3H0L - chains A and C of the 3 polymer chains in the assembly; structure by X-ray diffraction, 2.30 A resolution.

Chain A:
Molecule: Glutamyl-tRNA(Gln) amidotransferase subunit A
From: Aquifex aeolicus
Notes: EC 6.3.5.-
UniProtKB: O66610 (GATA_AQUAE); residue numbers follow UniProt; this construct covers 1-478
Amino-acid sequence (478 residues; each row starts with the number of its first residue):
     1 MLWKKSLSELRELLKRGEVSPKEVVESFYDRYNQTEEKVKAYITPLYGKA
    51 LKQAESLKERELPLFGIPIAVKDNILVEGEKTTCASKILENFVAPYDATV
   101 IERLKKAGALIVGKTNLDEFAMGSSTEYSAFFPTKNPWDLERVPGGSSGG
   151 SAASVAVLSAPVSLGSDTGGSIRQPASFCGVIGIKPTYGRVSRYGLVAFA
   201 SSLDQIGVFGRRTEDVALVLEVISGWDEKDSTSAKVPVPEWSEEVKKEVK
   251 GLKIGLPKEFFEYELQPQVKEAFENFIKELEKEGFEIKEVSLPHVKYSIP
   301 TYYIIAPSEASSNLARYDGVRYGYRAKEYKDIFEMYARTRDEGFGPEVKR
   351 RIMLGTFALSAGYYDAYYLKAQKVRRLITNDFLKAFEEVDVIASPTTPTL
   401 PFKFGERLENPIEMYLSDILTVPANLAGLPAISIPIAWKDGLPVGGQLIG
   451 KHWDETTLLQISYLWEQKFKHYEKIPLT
Swiss-Prot annotation at these positions:
  - active site: Lys72 (Charge relay system), Ser147 (Charge relay system), Ser171 (Acyl-ester intermediate)
Glycans and other covalent adducts: asparagine (ASN) linked to Ser171
Residues lining bound ligands: asparagine (ASN): Ala121, Met122, Gly123, Ser124, Gly146, Ser147, Thr168, Gly169, Gly170, Phe199, Tyr302, Tyr303, Arg351, Asp418
From the paper describing this entry:
  - catalytic residues: Lys72, Ser147, Thr168, Gly169, Ser171
  - binding site for asparagine: Ser124, Thr168, Gly169, Ser171, Arg351, Asp418

Chain C:
Molecule: Glutamyl-tRNA(Gln) amidotransferase subunit C
From: Aquifex aeolicus
Notes: EC 6.3.5.-
UniProtKB: O67904 (GATC_AQUAE); numbering as in UniProt (aligned over 1-94)
Amino-acid sequence (94 residues; row label = number of the first residue in the row):
     1 MVDREWVLKIAKLARLELKEEEIEVFQKQLSDILDFIDQLKELDTENVEP
    51 YIQEFEETPMREDEPHPSLDREKALMNAPERKDGFFVVPRVVEV
Disordered / not traced: 1, 93-94

Interface between chain A and chain C:
Residue-residue contacts (97):
  Asn91(A) - Asn77(C)
  Phe92(A) - Asn77(C)
  Val93(A) - Met76(C)  hydrophobic
  Val93(A) - Asn77(C)  hydrogen bond (backbone-side chain)
  Pro95(A) - Lys73(C)
  Tyr188(A) - Gln53(C)
  Ser231(A) - Pro59(C)
  Thr232(A) - Gln53(C)
  His294(A) - Leu43(C)
  Tyr297(A) - Gln39(C)
  Tyr297(A) - Glu42(C)  hydrogen bond
  Tyr297(A) - Leu43(C)  hydrophobic
  Ile299(A) - Phe36(C)  hydrophobic
  Pro300(A) - Ile37(C)
  Pro300(A) - Gln39(C)
  Pro300(A) - Leu40(C)  hydrophobic
  Thr301(A) - Leu40(C)
  Tyr303(A) - Ile37(C)  hydrophobic
  Ile304(A) - Leu40(C)  hydrophobic
  Gly319(A) - Pro79(C)
  Val320(A) - Pro79(C)
  Val320(A) - Phe86(C)
  Val320(A) - Val88(C)  hydrophobic
  Arg321(A) - Asn77(C)
  Arg321(A) - Ala78(C)
  Arg321(A) - Phe86(C)
  Tyr322(A) - Asn77(C)
  Tyr322(A) - Pro79(C)
  Gly323(A) - Asn77(C)
  Gly323(A) - Pro79(C)
  Arg325(A) - Pro79(C)
  Arg325(A) - Glu80(C)  salt bridge
  Arg325(A) - Val87(C)  hydrogen bond (side chain-backbone)
  Arg325(A) - Pro89(C)
  Tyr329(A) - Pro89(C)  hydrophobic
  Ile332(A) - Val88(C)  hydrophobic
  Ile332(A) - Val91(C)  hydrophobic
  Phe333(A) - Lys12(C)
  Phe333(A) - Arg15(C)
  Met335(A) - Pro89(C)
  Tyr336(A) - Arg15(C)
  Ala337(A) - Arg15(C)
  Ala337(A) - Leu16(C)
  Ala337(A) - Glu17(C)  hydrogen bond (backbone-backbone)
  Arg338(A) - Glu17(C)  salt bridge
  Arg340(A) - Ala14(C)  hydrogen bond (side chain-backbone)
  Arg340(A) - Arg15(C)  hydrogen bond (side chain-backbone)
  Arg340(A) - Leu16(C)
  Asp341(A) - Leu16(C)
  Asp341(A) - Glu17(C)
  Asp341(A) - Leu18(C)
  Asp341(A) - Lys19(C)
  Asp341(A) - Glu22(C)
  Pro346(A) - Phe26(C)
  Lys349(A) - Glu22(C)  salt bridge
  Arg350(A) - Phe26(C)
  Arg350(A) - Gln29(C)  hydrogen bond
  Arg350(A) - Leu30(C)
  Ile352(A) - Ala14(C)  hydrophobic
  Met353(A) - Val7(C)
  Met353(A) - Ile10(C)
  Met353(A) - Ala11(C)  hydrophobic
  Met353(A) - Leu30(C)  hydrophobic
  Leu354(A) - Ile33(C)  hydrophobic
  Leu354(A) - Leu34(C)  hydrophobic
  Thr356(A) - Ile10(C)
  Thr356(A) - Ala14(C)
  Phe357(A) - Trp6(C)  hydrophobic
  Phe357(A) - Leu34(C)  hydrophobic
  Tyr367(A) - Leu34(C)  hydrophobic
  Tyr367(A) - Asp38(C)  hydrogen bond
  Leu369(A) - Pro50(C)  hydrophobic
  Lys370(A) - Leu40(C)
  Lys370(A) - Leu43(C)  hydrogen bond (side chain-backbone)
  Lys370(A) - Thr45(C)  hydrogen bond
  Ala371(A) - Leu40(C)  hydrophobic
  Gln372(A) - Pro50(C)
  Gln372(A) - Tyr51(C)  hydrogen bond (backbone-backbone)
  Lys373(A) - Thr45(C)
  Lys373(A) - Val48(C)
  Lys373(A) - Pro50(C)
  Val374(A) - Leu40(C)  hydrophobic
  Val374(A) - Leu43(C)  hydrophobic
  Arg375(A) - Tyr51(C)
  Arg376(A) - Glu49(C)  hydrogen bond (side chain-backbone)
  Arg376(A) - Tyr51(C)
  Arg376(A) - Ile52(C)  hydrogen bond (side chain-backbone)
  Leu377(A) - Val48(C)  hydrophobic
  Thr379(A) - Tyr51(C)
  Pro411(A) - Gln29(C)
  Ile412(A) - Asp32(C)
  Ile412(A) - Ile33(C)
  Ile412(A) - Phe36(C)  hydrophobic
  Tyr415(A) - Phe36(C)  hydrophobic
  Leu426(A) - Tyr51(C)
  Ala427(A) - Tyr51(C)  hydrogen bond (backbone-side chain)
  Gly428(A) - Tyr51(C)
Other interface residues (no listed pair), chain A (60 interface residues in all): Asp331, Glu334, Glu342, Phe344, Glu409, Leu416
Other interface residues (no listed pair), chain C (48 interface residues in all): Leu13, Lys41, Asp44, Leu69

Overview:
60 residues of chain A and 48 residues of chain C are in contact; the contacts include 14 hydrogen bonds and 3
salt bridges. Polar pairs include Arg325(A)-Glu80(C), Arg338(A)-Glu17(C) and Lys349(A)-Glu22(C). The paper
reports catalytic residues Lys72(A), Ser147(A) and Thr168(A) among others; a binding site for asparagine at
Ser124(A), Thr168(A) and Gly169(A) among others.
Here chain A is Glutamyl-tRNA(Gln) amidotransferase subunit A and chain C is Glutamyl-tRNA(Gln)
amidotransferase subunit C, both from Aquifex aeolicus. Entry 3H0L (Structure of trna-dependent
amidotransferase gatcab from aquifex aeolicus) was determined by X-ray diffraction together with 3H0M and 3H0R
from the same study.
